7RPW - chains Z and E of the 7 polymer chains in the assembly; structure by electron microscopy, 4.38 A resolution (low resolution: residue-level contacts below are approximate; hydrogen-bond / salt-bridge calls are withheld).

[Chain Z]
Molecule: Template strand DNA
Notes: fragment: Residues 13 to 43
Sequence (47 nucleotides; each row starts with the number of its first residue):
     1 CAGATCTACCGAATCAGTCCGACGACGCATCTGCACTACGAGGATAC
Unresolved in the structure: 1-12, 44-47

[Chain E]
Protein: DNA ligase
Organism: Saccharolobus solfataricus
Notes: EC 6.5.1.1
UniProt: Q980T8 (DNLI_SACS2); residues 1-601 here = UniProt positions 1-601
Amino-acid sequence (621 residues; row label = number of the first residue in the row; numbers below 1 keep their minus sign (Met-19 is residue -19)):
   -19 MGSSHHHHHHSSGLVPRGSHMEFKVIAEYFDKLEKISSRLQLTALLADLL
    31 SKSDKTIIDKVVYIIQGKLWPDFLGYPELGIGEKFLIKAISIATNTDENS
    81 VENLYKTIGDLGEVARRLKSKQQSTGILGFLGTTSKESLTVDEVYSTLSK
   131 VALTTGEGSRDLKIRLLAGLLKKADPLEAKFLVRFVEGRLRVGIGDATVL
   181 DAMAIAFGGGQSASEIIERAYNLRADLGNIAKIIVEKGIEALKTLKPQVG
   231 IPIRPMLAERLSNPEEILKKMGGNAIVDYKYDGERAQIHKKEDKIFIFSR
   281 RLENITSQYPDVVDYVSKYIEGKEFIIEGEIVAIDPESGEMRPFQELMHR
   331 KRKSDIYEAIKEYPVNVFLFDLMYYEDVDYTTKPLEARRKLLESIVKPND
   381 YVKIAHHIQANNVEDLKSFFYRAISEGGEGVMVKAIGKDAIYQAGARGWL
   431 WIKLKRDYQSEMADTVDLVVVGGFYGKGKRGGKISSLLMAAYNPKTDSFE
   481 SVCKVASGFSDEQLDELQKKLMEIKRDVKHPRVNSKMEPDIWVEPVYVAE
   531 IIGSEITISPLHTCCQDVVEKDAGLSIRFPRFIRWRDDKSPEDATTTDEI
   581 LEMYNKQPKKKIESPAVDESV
Unresolved in the structure: -19 to -2, 438-601
Construct notes: initiating methionine (-19); expression tag (-18 to 0)
Ion coordination: Mn2+ site 1: Gly60 (shared with 1 residue of chain X); Mn2+ site 2: Lys260, Tyr261 (together with adenosine monophosphate)
Small-molecule neighbours: adenosine monophosphate (AMP): Tyr259, Lys260, Tyr261, Asp262, Gly263, Arg265, Arg280, Glu310, Phe350, Glu409, Met412, Lys414, Trp431, Lys433
UniProt features mapped onto this chain:
  - active site: Lys260 (N6-AMP-lysine intermediate)
  - binding site (ATP): Asp258, Arg265, Arg280, Glu310, Phe350, Arg427, Lys433
From the paper describing this entry:
  - conformationally variable residues (order/disorder transition): Ile311 to Asn346, Val376 to Met412
  - mutagenesis - Q103A/I107A, F110A/L111A: decreased binding to PCNA
  - mutagenesis - R145D, R145L: unchanged binding to PCNA
  - mutagenesis - R145D: decreased catalytic activity on PCNA
  - mutagenesis - I336G/Y337G/E338G: unchanged catalytic activity on PCNA

[Interface between chain Z and chain E]
Pairs across the interface - 19 pairs, chain Z then chain E:
  DC20(Z) with Thr178(E)
  DG21(Z) with Gly173(E); Ile174(E); Gly175(E)
  DA22(Z) with Arg169(E)
  DG27(Z) with His329(E); Arg332(E)
  DC28(Z) with His329(E); Arg332(E)
  DA29(Z) with Arg332(E); Lys333(E)
  DT30(Z) with Arg140(E)
  DC31(Z) with Thr135(E); Ser139(E); Arg140(E)
  DT32(Z) with Glu137(E); Ser139(E); Arg140(E); Asp141(E)
Also at the interface, not in a pair above, chain Z (11 interface residues in all): DG17, DC19
Also at the interface, not in a pair above, chain E (17 interface residues in all): Arg19, Gly136, Gly138, Trp429

[In short]
11 residues of chain Z face 17 of chain E across their interface. Ligands of chain E: adenosine monophosphate.
UniProt lists active-site residue Lys260(E) and 7 ATP-binding residues on chain E. From the paper: Q103A/I107A
and F110A/L111A of chain E reduce binding to PCNA; conformational variability at Ile311(E) and Val376(E); 5
substitutions were tested in all.
Chain Z is Template strand DNA and chain E is DNA ligase (Saccharolobus solfataricus); the structure, Archaeal
DNA ligase and heterotrimeric PCNA in complex with adenylated DNA, was determined by electron microscopy
together with 7RPO and 7RPX from the same study.
